9D85 - chains C and T of the 5 polymer chains in the assembly; structure by electron microscopy, 3.59 A resolution.

# Chain C
Name: Regulatory protein Cgi121
Source organism: Pyrococcus furiosus DSM 3638
UniProtKB: Q57646 (CG121_METJA); residues 6-150 here correspond to UniProt positions 1-145 (UniProt number = residue number - 5)
Sequence (148 residues; row label = number of the first residue in the row):
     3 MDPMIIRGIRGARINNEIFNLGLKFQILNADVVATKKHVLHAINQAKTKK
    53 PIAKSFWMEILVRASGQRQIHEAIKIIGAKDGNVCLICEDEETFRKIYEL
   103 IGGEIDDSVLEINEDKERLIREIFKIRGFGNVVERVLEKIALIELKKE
Disordered / not traced: 149-150
Construct notes: expression tag (3-5)

# Chain T
Molecule: tRNA
Source organism: Methanocaldococcus jannaschii
Sequence (77 nucleotides; each row starts with the number of its first residue; numbering starts at 0):
     0 GGGCCCGUAGCUCAGUCUGGCAGAGCGCCUGGCUUUUAACCAGGUGGUCG
    50 AGGGUUCAAAUCCCUUCGGGCCCGCCA
Disordered / not traced: 19-21, 33-37
Construct notes: conflict C75 (U863891 in 6626255)

# Chain C / chain T interface
Residue-residue contacts - 18 pairs, chain C then chain T:
  Asn-18(C) / A76(T)  phosphate contact
  Phe-21(C) / A76(T)  stacking on the base
  Phe-27(C) / A76(T)  base contact
  Gln-28(C) / A76(T)  hydrogen bond to the base
  Ile-29(C) / A76(T)  base contact
  Lys-56(C) / G73(T)  hydrogen bond to the base
  Lys-56(C) / C74(T)  phosphate contact
  Lys-56(C) / C75(T)  sugar contact
  Ser-57(C) / A76(T)  phosphate contact
  Met-60(C) / A76(T)  phosphate contact
  Gln-71(C) / G73(T)  hydrogen bond to the base
  Ile-72(C) / G73(T)  hydrogen bond to the base
  His-73(C) / G0(T)  salt bridge to the phosphate
  His-73(C) / G73(T)  base contact
  Glu-74(C) / G0(T)  phosphate contact
  Ile-76(C) / A76(T)  base contact
  Lys-148(C) / G69(T)  phosphate contact
  Lys-148(C) / C70(T)  salt bridge to the phosphate
Interface residues without a listed pair, chain C (16 interface residues in all): Asn-22, Leu-63

# In short
Chain C and chain T form an interface of 16 and 7 residues respectively; the contacts include 4 hydrogen
bonds, 2 salt bridges and 1 aromatic stacking contact. Polar contacts include Gln-28(C)/A76(T),
Lys-56(C)/G73(T) and Gln-71(C)/G73(T).
Here chain C is Regulatory protein Cgi121 (Pyrococcus furiosus DSM 3638) and chain T is tRNA
(Methanocaldococcus jannaschii). Entry 9D85 (Structure of the KEOPS complex (Cgi121/Bud32/Kae1/Pcc1) bound to
tRNA in a distorted tRNA conformation) was determined by electron microscopy (same publication as 8UNK and
8UP5).
